6HTC - chains F and G of the 28 polymer chains in the assembly; structure by X-ray diffraction, 2.80 A resolution.

== Chain F ==
Name: Probable proteasome subunit alpha type-7
Organism: Saccharomyces cerevisiae (strain ATCC 204508 / S288c)
Notes: EC 3.4.25.1
Reference sequence: P21242 (PSA7_YEAST); residues -3 to 284 here correspond to UniProt positions 1-288 (UniProt number = residue number + 4)
Amino-acid sequence (288 residues; row label = number of the first residue in the row; numbers below 1 keep their minus sign (Met-3 is residue -3)):
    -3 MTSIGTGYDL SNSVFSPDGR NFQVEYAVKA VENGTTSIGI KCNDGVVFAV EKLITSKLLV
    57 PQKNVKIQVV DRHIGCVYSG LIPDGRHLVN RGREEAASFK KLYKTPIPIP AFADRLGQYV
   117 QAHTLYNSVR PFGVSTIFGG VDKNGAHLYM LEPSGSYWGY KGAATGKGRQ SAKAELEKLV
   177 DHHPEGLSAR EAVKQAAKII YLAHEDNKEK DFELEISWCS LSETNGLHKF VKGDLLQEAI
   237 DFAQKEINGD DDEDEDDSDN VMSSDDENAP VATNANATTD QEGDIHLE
Not modelled in the structure: -3 to 1, 245-284
UniProt features mapped onto this chain:
  - modified residue: Thr-2 (N-acetylthreonine)

== Chain G ==
Name: Proteasome subunit alpha type-1
Organism: Saccharomyces cerevisiae (strain ATCC 204508 / S288c)
Notes: EC 3.4.25.1
Reference sequence: P21243 (PSA1_YEAST); residues -8 to 243 here correspond to UniProt positions 1-252 (UniProt number = residue number + 9)
Amino-acid sequence (252 residues; numbered -8 to 243; the number before each row is that of its first residue; numbers below 1 keep their minus sign (Met-8 is residue -8)):
    -8 MSGAAAASAA GYDRHITIFS PEGRLYQVEY AFKATNQTNI NSLAVRGKDC TVVISQKKVP
    52 DKLLDPTTVS YIFCISRTIG MVVNGPIPDA RNAALRAKAE AAEFRYKYGY DMPCDVLAKR
   112 MANLSQIYTQ RAYMRPLGVI LTFVSVDEEL GPSIYKTDPA GYYVGYKATA TGPKQQEITT
   172 NLENHFKKSK IDHINEESWE KVVEFAITHM IDALGTEFSK NDLEVGVATK DKFFTLSAEN
   232 IEERLVAIAE QD
Not modelled in the structure: -8 to 1, 243
Ion coordination: Mg2+: Thr8, Arg122, Met125

== How chain F and chain G interact ==
Pairs across the interface (64):
  Thr2(F) - His6(G)
  Gly3(F) - His6(G)
  Tyr4(F) - Arg5(G)
  Tyr4(F) - His6(G)
  Tyr4(F) - Tyr21(G)
  Ser9(F) - Arg126(G)
  Val10(F) - His6(G)
  Val10(F) - Gln18(G)
  Phe11(F) - Gln18(G)  hydrogen bond (backbone-side chain)
  Phe11(F) - Tyr21(G)
  Phe11(F) - Ala22(G)  hydrophobic
  Phe11(F) - Ala25(G)  hydrophobic
  Phe11(F) - Arg126(G)
  Phe11(F) - Pro127(G)
  Ser12(F) - Tyr21(G)
  Pro13(F) - Tyr21(G)  hydrophobic
  Pro13(F) - Lys24(G)  hydrogen bond (backbone-side chain)
  Asp14(F) - Lys24(G)
  Gly15(F) - Tyr21(G)
  Gly15(F) - Ala25(G)
  Lys37(F) - Asp56(G)  salt bridge
  Asp110(F) - Arg82(G)
  Gln114(F) - Arg82(G)  hydrogen bond (side chain-backbone)
  Gln114(F) - Asn83(G)
  Gln114(F) - Leu86(G)
  Gln117(F) - Pro79(G)
  Gln117(F) - Asp80(G)
  Gln117(F) - Asn83(G)  hydrogen bond
  Gln117(F) - Arg126(G)
  Gln117(F) - Leu128(G)
  Thr120(F) - Arg126(G)  hydrogen bond (backbone-side chain)
  Leu121(F) - Asn83(G)
  Leu121(F) - Tyr124(G)
  Leu121(F) - Arg126(G)  hydrogen bond (backbone-backbone)
  Leu121(F) - Leu128(G)  hydrophobic
  Tyr122(F) - Tyr124(G)
  Tyr122(F) - Met125(G)  hydrophobic
  Ser150(F) - Pro79(G)
  Gly151(F) - Pro79(G)
  Ser152(F) - Ile78(G)
  Ser152(F) - Pro79(G)
  Tyr153(F) - Arg82(G)  hydrogen bond (backbone-side chain)
  Trp154(F) - Leu55(G)  hydrophobic
  Trp154(F) - Thr59(G)
  Trp154(F) - Val60(G)  hydrophobic
  Trp154(F) - Ser61(G)
  Trp154(F) - Tyr62(G)
  Trp154(F) - Ile78(G)  hydrophobic
  Trp154(F) - Arg82(G)
  Gly155(F) - Leu55(G)
  Gly155(F) - Asp56(G)  hydrogen bond (backbone-backbone)
  Gly155(F) - Thr59(G)  hydrogen bond (backbone-side chain)
  Tyr156(F) - Leu54(G)
  Tyr156(F) - Leu55(G)
  Tyr156(F) - Asp56(G)
  Lys157(F) - Lys53(G)
  Lys157(F) - Leu54(G)  hydrogen bond (backbone-backbone)
  Lys157(F) - Leu55(G)
  Gly158(F) - Leu54(G)
  Leu172(F) - Leu54(G)
  Glu173(F) - Lys53(G)
  Glu173(F) - Leu54(G)
  Val176(F) - Leu54(G)  hydrophobic
  Asp177(F) - Lys53(G)  salt bridge
Other interface residues (no listed pair), chain F (32 interface residues in all): Tyr145, Lys169
Other interface residues (no listed pair), chain G (29 interface residues in all): Asp52, Pro57, Gly129

== In short ==
The interface between chain F and chain G involves 32 residues on one side and 29 on the other; the contacts
include 10 hydrogen bonds and 2 salt bridges. Among the polar pairs are Lys37(F)-Asp56(G), Asp177(F)-Lys53(G)
and Phe11(F)-Gln18(G).
Here chain F is Probable proteasome subunit alpha type-7 and chain G is Proteasome subunit alpha type-1, both
from Saccharomyces cerevisiae (strain ATCC 204508 / S288c). Entry 6HTC (Yeast 20S proteasome with human beta2c
(S171G) in complex with ONX 0914) was determined by X-ray diffraction, deposited together with 6HTB, 6HTD,
6HTP, 6HTR, 6HUB, 6HUC and 30 further entries.
